8CE1 - chains a and b of the 8 polymer chains in the assembly; structure by electron microscopy, 3.47 A resolution.

== Chain a ==
Name: Cytochrome c biogenesis ATP-binding export protein CcmA
Organism: Escherichia coli
Notes: EC 7.6.2.5
Reference sequence: P33931 (CCMA_ECOLI); residue numbers follow UniProt; this construct covers 1-207
Amino-acid sequence (218 residues; row label = number of the first residue in the row; numbers below 1 keep their minus sign (Met-10 is residue -10)):
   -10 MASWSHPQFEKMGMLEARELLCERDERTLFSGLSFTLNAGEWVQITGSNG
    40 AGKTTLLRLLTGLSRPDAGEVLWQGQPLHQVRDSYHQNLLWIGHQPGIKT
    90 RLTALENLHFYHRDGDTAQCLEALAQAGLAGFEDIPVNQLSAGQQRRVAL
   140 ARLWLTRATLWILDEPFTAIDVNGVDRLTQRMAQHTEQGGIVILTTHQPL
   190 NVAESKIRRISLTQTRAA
Disordered / not traced: -10 to 0, 204-207
Sequence notes: initiating methionine (-10); expression tag (-9 to 0)
UniProt features mapped onto this chain:
  - binding site (ATP): Gly36 to Thr43
What the authors report for this chain:
  - catalytic residues: Glu154 (citing earlier work)

== Chain b ==
Name: Heme exporter protein B
Organism: Escherichia coli
Reference sequence: P0ABL8 (CCMB_ECOLI); residue numbers follow UniProt; this construct covers 1-220
Amino-acid sequence (220 residues; numbered 1 to 220; the number before each row is that of its first residue):
     1 MMFWRIFRLELRVAFRHSAEIANPLWFFLIVITLFPLSIGPEPQLLARIA
    51 PGIIWVAALLSSLLALERLFRDDLQDGSLEQLMLLPLPLPAVVLAKVMAH
   101 WMVTGLPLLILSPLVAMLLGMDVYGWQVMALTLLLGTPTLGFLGAPGVAL
   151 TVGLKRGGVLLSILVLPLTIPLLIFATAAMDAASMHLPVDGYLAILGALL
   201 AGTATLSPFATAAALRISIQ
Disordered / not traced: 1

== Interface between chain a and chain b ==
Pairs across the interface (38; chain a residue first):
  Arg47(a) - Glu80(b)  salt bridge
  Arg47(a) - Ile219(b)  hydrogen bond (side chain-backbone)
  Leu52(a) - Glu80(b)
  Leu52(a) - Leu84(b)  hydrophobic
  Leu52(a) - Gln220(b)
  Ser53(a) - Gln220(b)
  Arg54(a) - Gln220(b)  hydrogen bond (backbone-side chain)
  Arg71(a) - Arg216(b)
  His75(a) - Met83(b)
  His75(a) - Leu84(b)
  His75(a) - Leu85(b)
  Gln76(a) - Pro86(b)
  Leu78(a) - Leu84(b)  hydrophobic
  Trp80(a) - Glu80(b)  hydrogen bond
  Trp80(a) - Gln81(b)  hydrogen bond (backbone-side chain)
  Gln84(a) - Gln75(b)
  Gly86(a) - Asp76(b)  hydrogen bond (backbone-backbone)
  Gly86(a) - Gly77(b)
  Gly86(a) - Ser78(b)
  Ile87(a) - Asp76(b)
  Lys88(a) - Leu9(b)
  Lys88(a) - Val13(b)
  Lys88(a) - Asp73(b)  salt bridge
  Lys88(a) - Asp76(b)
  Lys88(a) - Ser78(b)
  Arg90(a) - Val13(b)
  Arg90(a) - His17(b)
  Leu91(a) - Leu9(b)  hydrophobic
  Leu91(a) - Val13(b)  hydrophobic
  Leu91(a) - Arg16(b)
  Thr92(a) - Arg16(b)
  Glu95(a) - Arg12(b)  salt bridge
  Glu95(a) - Arg16(b)  salt bridge
  Phe99(a) - Met2(b)
  Phe99(a) - Arg5(b)
  Phe99(a) - Leu9(b)  hydrophobic
  Phe99(a) - Leu82(b)  hydrophobic
  Arg141(a) - Gln81(b)  hydrogen bond
Other interface residues (no listed pair), chain a (28 interface residues in all): Thr50, Asp72, Ile81, Pro85, Thr89, His98, Tyr100, His101, Arg146
Other interface residues (no listed pair), chain b (25 interface residues in all): Ile6, Leu87, Pro88

== Overview ==
The interface between chain a and chain b involves 28 residues on one side and 25 on the other; the contacts
include 6 hydrogen bonds and 4 salt bridges. Polar contacts include Arg47(a)-Glu80(b), Lys88(a)-Asp73(b) and
Glu95(a)-Arg12(b). Curated annotation (UniProt) lists 8 ATP-binding residues on chain a. The paper reports the
catalytic residue Glu154(a).
Chain a is Cytochrome c biogenesis ATP-binding export protein CcmA and chain b is Heme exporter protein B,
both from Escherichia coli; the structure, Cytochrome c maturation complex CcmABCD, was determined by electron
microscopy, deposited together with 8CE5, 8CE8 and 8CEA.
